Entry 6KM9 (X-ray diffraction, 2.72 A resolution); this record covers chains A and B.

# Chain A (and B)
Name: Oxoglutarate dehydrogenase (Succinyl-transferring), E1 component
Source organism: Vibrio vulnificus (strain CMCP6)
Notes: EC 1.2.4.2; chain B of this document is another copy of the same molecule, construct and numbering; everything in this record applies to it too
UniProtKB: A0A3Q0L1E1 (A0A3Q0L1E1_VIBVU); residues 85-941 here = UniProt positions 85-941
Chain sequence (886 residues; each row starts with the number of its first residue):
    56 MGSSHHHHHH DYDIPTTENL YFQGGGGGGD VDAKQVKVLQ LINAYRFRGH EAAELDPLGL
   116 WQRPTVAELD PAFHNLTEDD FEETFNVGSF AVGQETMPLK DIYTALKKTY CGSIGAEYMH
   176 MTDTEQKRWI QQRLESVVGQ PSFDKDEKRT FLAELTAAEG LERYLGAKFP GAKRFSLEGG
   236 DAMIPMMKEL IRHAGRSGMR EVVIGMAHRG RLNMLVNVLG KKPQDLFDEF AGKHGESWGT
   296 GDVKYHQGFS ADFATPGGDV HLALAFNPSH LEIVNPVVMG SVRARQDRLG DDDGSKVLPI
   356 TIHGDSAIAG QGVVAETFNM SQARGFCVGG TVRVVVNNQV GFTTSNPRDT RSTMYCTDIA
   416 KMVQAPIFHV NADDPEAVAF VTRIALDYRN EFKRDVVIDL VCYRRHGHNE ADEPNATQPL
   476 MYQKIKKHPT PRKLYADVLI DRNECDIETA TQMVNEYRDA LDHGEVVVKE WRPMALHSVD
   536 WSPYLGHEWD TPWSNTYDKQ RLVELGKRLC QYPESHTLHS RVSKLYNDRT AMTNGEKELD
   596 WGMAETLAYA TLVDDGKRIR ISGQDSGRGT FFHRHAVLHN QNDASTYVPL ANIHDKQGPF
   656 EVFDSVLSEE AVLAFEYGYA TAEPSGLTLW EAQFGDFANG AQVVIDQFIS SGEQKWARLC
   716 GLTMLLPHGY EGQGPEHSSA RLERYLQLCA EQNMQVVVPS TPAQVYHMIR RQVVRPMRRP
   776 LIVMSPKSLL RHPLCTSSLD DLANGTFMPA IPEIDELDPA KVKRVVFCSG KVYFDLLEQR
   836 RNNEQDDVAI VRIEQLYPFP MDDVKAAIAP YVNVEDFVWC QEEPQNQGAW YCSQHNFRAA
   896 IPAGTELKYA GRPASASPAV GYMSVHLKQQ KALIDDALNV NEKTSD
Disordered / not traced: 56-86, 532-535, 935-941 (chain B: 56-86, 532-535, 936-941)
Differences from the reference sequence: initiating methionine (56); expression tag (57-84)
Metal / ion sites: Mg2+: D360, N393, V395 (together with thiamine diphosphate); Ca2+: E665 (shared with E665(B) of chain B)
Small-molecule neighbours:
  - thiamine diphosphate (TPP), molecule 1: H263, R264, S324, H325, L326, G359, D360, S361, A362, Q366, N393, V395, G396, F397, H463
  - thiamine diphosphate (TPP), molecule 2: Q619, L662, E664, Q688, F692

# Interface between chain A and chain B
Pairs across the interface - 211 pairs, chain A then chain B:
  V91(A) - V91(B)  hydrophobic
  F102(A) - F102(B)  hydrophobic
  R103(A) - T177(B)  hydrogen bond (side chain-backbone)
  E123(A) - T179(B)
  T177(A) - R103(B)  hydrogen bond (backbone-side chain)
  T179(A) - R103(B)
  T179(A) - E123(B)  hydrogen bond
  K228(A) - Q728(B)
  T295(A) - S912(B)
  T295(A) - A914(B)
  T295(A) - V915(B)
  T295(A) - G916(B)  hydrogen bond (backbone-backbone)
  T295(A) - Y917(B)
  G296(A) - G916(B)
  G296(A) - Y917(B)
  D297(A) - P730(B)
  D297(A) - G916(B)
  V298(A) - Q728(B)
  H301(A) - E731(B)  salt bridge
  P323(A) - E731(B)
  S324(A) - F692(B)
  S324(A) - E731(B)  hydrogen bond (backbone-side chain)
  S324(A) - H732(B)  hydrogen bond
  H325(A) - D691(B)  hydrogen bond (side chain-backbone)
  H325(A) - F692(B)
  H325(A) - N694(B)  hydrogen bond
  H325(A) - E731(B)
  S361(A) - L662(B)
  A362(A) - L662(B)  hydrophobic
  A364(A) - N374(B)  hydrogen bond (backbone-side chain)
  G365(A) - E371(B)
  G365(A) - N374(B)
  G365(A) - L662(B)
  G365(A) - S663(B)  hydrogen bond (backbone-side chain)
  Q366(A) - E371(B)
  Q366(A) - L662(B)  hydrogen bond (side chain-backbone)
  Q366(A) - S663(B)
  Q366(A) - E664(B)  hydrogen bond
  G367(A) - G367(B)
  G367(A) - E371(B)  hydrogen bond (backbone-side chain)
  A370(A) - A370(B)  hydrophobic
  E371(A) - G365(B)
  E371(A) - Q366(B)
  E371(A) - G367(B)  hydrogen bond (side chain-backbone)
  F373(A) - S407(B)
  N374(A) - A364(B)  hydrogen bond (side chain-backbone)
  N374(A) - G365(B)
  N374(A) - T405(B)  hydrogen bond (side chain-backbone)
  N374(A) - R406(B)
  N374(A) - S407(B)  hydrogen bond (backbone-side chain)
  M375(A) - S407(B)
  S376(A) - S407(B)  hydrogen bond (backbone-side chain)
  Q377(A) - S407(B)  hydrogen bond (backbone-side chain)
  A378(A) - R403(B)
  A378(A) - S407(B)  hydrogen bond (backbone-side chain)
  R379(A) - N401(B)
  R379(A) - R403(B)  hydrogen bond (backbone-backbone)
  R379(A) - D404(B)  salt bridge
  G396(A) - D620(B)
  F397(A) - D620(B)
  F397(A) - R623(B)
  F397(A) - Q688(B)
  T398(A) - D620(B)  hydrogen bond
  T398(A) - R623(B)
  T399(A) - D620(B)  hydrogen bond
  T399(A) - D659(B)
  N401(A) - R379(B)
  R403(A) - A378(B)
  R403(A) - R379(B)  hydrogen bond (backbone-backbone)
  D404(A) - R379(B)  salt bridge
  D404(A) - D659(B)
  D404(A) - S660(B)
  D404(A) - V661(B)
  T405(A) - N374(B)  hydrogen bond (backbone-side chain)
  T405(A) - V661(B)
  R406(A) - N374(B)
  S407(A) - F373(B)
  S407(A) - N374(B)  hydrogen bond (side chain-backbone)
  S407(A) - M375(B)
  S407(A) - S376(B)  hydrogen bond (side chain-backbone)
  S407(A) - Q377(B)  hydrogen bond (side chain-backbone)
  S407(A) - A378(B)  hydrogen bond (side chain-backbone)
  T408(A) - M417(B)
  T408(A) - V418(B)
  D413(A) - M417(B)
  I414(A) - M417(B)  hydrophobic
  M417(A) - T408(B)
  M417(A) - D413(B)
  M417(A) - I414(B)  hydrophobic
  V418(A) - T408(B)
  D467(A) - R623(B)  salt bridge
  E468(A) - H574(B)  salt bridge
  E468(A) - R576(B)  salt bridge
  E468(A) - R623(B)
  N470(A) - H574(B)
  N470(A) - Q636(B)  hydrogen bond (backbone-side chain)
  A471(A) - H634(B)  hydrogen bond (backbone-side chain)
  T472(A) - R623(B)
  T472(A) - H634(B)
  P474(A) - N635(B)
  P474(A) - Q636(B)
  L475(A) - N637(B)
  Q478(A) - Q636(B)  hydrogen bond (side chain-backbone)
  H574(A) - E468(B)  salt bridge
  H574(A) - N470(B)
  R576(A) - E468(B)
  V577(A) - A471(B)  hydrophobic
  D620(A) - G396(B)
  D620(A) - F397(B)
  D620(A) - T398(B)  hydrogen bond
  D620(A) - T399(B)  hydrogen bond
  R623(A) - F397(B)
  R623(A) - T398(B)
  R623(A) - D467(B)  salt bridge
  R623(A) - E468(B)
  R623(A) - T472(B)
  T625(A) - F397(B)
  H634(A) - A471(B)
  H634(A) - T472(B)
  N635(A) - P474(B)
  Q636(A) - N470(B)
  Q636(A) - P474(B)
  Q636(A) - Q478(B)  hydrogen bond (backbone-side chain)
  N637(A) - L475(B)
  D659(A) - T399(B)
  D659(A) - D404(B)
  S660(A) - D404(B)
  V661(A) - D404(B)
  V661(A) - T405(B)
  L662(A) - S361(B)
  L662(A) - A362(B)  hydrophobic
  L662(A) - G365(B)
  L662(A) - Q366(B)
  S663(A) - G365(B)  hydrogen bond (side chain-backbone)
  S663(A) - Q366(B)
  E664(A) - Q366(B)
  Q688(A) - F397(B)
  D691(A) - H325(B)  hydrogen bond (backbone-side chain)
  F692(A) - S324(B)
  F692(A) - H325(B)
  N694(A) - H325(B)  hydrogen bond
  N694(A) - Q697(B)
  N694(A) - V698(B)
  N694(A) - D701(B)  hydrogen bond
  N694(A) - Q702(B)  hydrogen bond
  G695(A) - V698(B)
  Q697(A) - N694(B)
  Q697(A) - Q697(B)
  Q697(A) - R739(B)
  V698(A) - N694(B)
  V698(A) - G695(B)
  D701(A) - N694(B)  hydrogen bond
  D701(A) - R736(B)
  D701(A) - R739(B)  salt bridge
  Q702(A) - N694(B)  hydrogen bond
  Q702(A) - E731(B)
  Q702(A) - R736(B)
  S705(A) - A911(B)
  Q709(A) - A911(B)
  K710(A) - E731(B)  salt bridge
  K710(A) - S912(B)
  Q728(A) - K228(B)  hydrogen bond
  Q728(A) - V298(B)
  P730(A) - D297(B)
  E731(A) - P323(B)
  E731(A) - S324(B)  hydrogen bond (side chain-backbone)
  E731(A) - H325(B)
  E731(A) - Q702(B)
  E731(A) - K710(B)  salt bridge
  H732(A) - S324(B)  hydrogen bond
  R736(A) - D701(B)  salt bridge
  R736(A) - Q702(B)
  E738(A) - Q742(B)
  R739(A) - Q697(B)
  R739(A) - D701(B)  salt bridge
  R739(A) - R739(B)
  R739(A) - Q742(B)
  R739(A) - L743(B)
  Q742(A) - E738(B)
  Q742(A) - R739(B)
  Q742(A) - Q742(B)
  Q742(A) - N881(B)  hydrogen bond (backbone-side chain)
  C744(A) - N881(B)  hydrogen bond (backbone-side chain)
  A745(A) - N881(B)
  A745(A) - S910(B)
  A745(A) - A911(B)
  E746(A) - A909(B)
  E746(A) - S910(B)
  E746(A) - A911(B)  hydrogen bond (side chain-backbone)
  N748(A) - A911(B)
  N881(A) - Q742(B)  hydrogen bond (side chain-backbone)
  N881(A) - C744(B)  hydrogen bond (side chain-backbone)
  N881(A) - A745(B)
  Y886(A) - H890(B)
  H890(A) - Y886(B)
  R893(A) - R893(B)
  S910(A) - A745(B)
  S910(A) - E746(B)
  A911(A) - S705(B)
  A911(A) - A745(B)
  A911(A) - E746(B)  hydrogen bond (backbone-side chain)
  A911(A) - N748(B)
  S912(A) - T295(B)
  S912(A) - K710(B)
  V915(A) - T295(B)
  G916(A) - T295(B)  hydrogen bond (backbone-backbone)
  G916(A) - G296(B)
  G916(A) - D297(B)
  Y917(A) - G294(B)
  Y917(A) - T295(B)
  Y917(A) - G296(B)
Also at the interface, not in a pair above, chain A (117 interface residues in all): E106, G294, L326, K416, Q419, F627, D638, A639, S706, L743, C887, A909, A914, S919
Also at the interface, not in a pair above, chain B (118 interface residues in all): E106, G287, H289, H301, L326, K416, Q419, V577, T625, F627, D638, A639, S706, Q709, C887

# In short
117 residues of chain A and 118 residues of chain B are in contact, with 52 hydrogen bonds and 13 salt
bridges. Polar contacts include H301(A)-E731(B), R379(A)-D404(B) and D467(A)-R623(B). Ligands of chain A:
thiamine diphosphate. D360(A), N393(A) and V395(A) form the Mg2+ site.
Chain A and chain B are both Oxoglutarate dehydrogenase (Succinyl-transferring), E1 component (Vibrio
vulnificus (strain CMCP6)); the structure, Crystal structure of SucA from Vibrio vulnificus, was determined by
X-ray diffraction, deposited together with 6KMA.
